Entry 8ZB2 (X-ray diffraction, 2.69 A resolution); this record covers chains A and B.

[Chain A (and B)]
Protein: FAD-binding protein
Organism: Burkholderiales bacterium
Notes: chain B of this document is another copy of the same molecule, construct and numbering; everything in this record applies to it too
Reference sequence: A0A3S0DJC5 (A0A3S0DJC5_9BURK); residue numbers follow UniProt; this construct covers 2-507
Sequence (506 residues; row label = number of the first residue in the row):
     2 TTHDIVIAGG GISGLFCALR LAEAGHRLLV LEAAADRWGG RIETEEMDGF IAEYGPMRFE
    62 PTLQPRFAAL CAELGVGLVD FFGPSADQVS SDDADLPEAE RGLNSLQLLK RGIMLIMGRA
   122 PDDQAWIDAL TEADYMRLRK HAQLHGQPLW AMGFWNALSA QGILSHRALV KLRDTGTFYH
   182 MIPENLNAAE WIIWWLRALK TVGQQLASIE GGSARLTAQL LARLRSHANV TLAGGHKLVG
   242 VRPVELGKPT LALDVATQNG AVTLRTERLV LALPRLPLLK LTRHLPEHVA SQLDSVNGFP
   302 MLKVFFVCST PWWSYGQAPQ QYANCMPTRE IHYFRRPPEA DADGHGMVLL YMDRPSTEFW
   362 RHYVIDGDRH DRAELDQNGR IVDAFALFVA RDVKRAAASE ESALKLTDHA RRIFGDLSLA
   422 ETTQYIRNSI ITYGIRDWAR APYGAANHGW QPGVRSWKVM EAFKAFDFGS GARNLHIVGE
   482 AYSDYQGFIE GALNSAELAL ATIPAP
Not modelled in the structure: 88-100, 167-171 (chain B: 88-100, 167-171, 324)
Small-molecule neighbours: FAD (flavin-adenine dinucleotide): A9, G10, G11, G12, I13, S14, G15, L32, E33, A34, G40, G41, R42, I43, Y55, G56, P57, R59, F60, Q65, H237, K238, L239, A273, L274, P275, P278, M302, K304, Y352, W439, P443, Y444, A447, N448, G480, E481, G488, F489, I490, A493

[Interface between chain A and chain B]
Pairs across the interface - 48 pairs, chain A then chain B:
  Q148(A) with R381(B), hydrogen bond
  W156(A) with P328(B), hydrophobic; P356(B); F360(B), hydrophobic
  N157(A) with F360(B), hydrogen bond (side chain-backbone); Y364(B), hydrogen bond
  S160(A) with F360(B); L388(B); F389(B)
  L165(A) with R392(B), hydrogen bond (backbone-side chain)
  S166(A) with R392(B)
  K172(A) with N325(B), hydrogen bond (side chain-backbone); C326(B), hydrogen bond (side chain-backbone); F389(B)
  P184(A) with P356(B), hydrophobic; E359(B)
  N186(A) with E359(B), hydrogen bond (side chain-backbone); F360(B); H363(B)
  R284(A) with R284(B)
  N325(A) with K172(B), hydrogen bond (backbone-side chain)
  C326(A) with K172(B)
  M327(A) with K172(B)
  P328(A) with W156(B), hydrophobic; K172(B)
  R355(A) with R355(B)
  P356(A) with W156(B); P184(B), hydrophobic
  E359(A) with P184(B); N186(B), hydrogen bond (backbone-side chain)
  F360(A) with W156(B), hydrophobic; N157(B), hydrogen bond (backbone-side chain); N186(B)
  R362(A) with Q452(B)
  H363(A) with N186(B); P453(B)
  Y364(A) with N157(B), hydrogen bond
  R381(A) with H146(B); Q148(B)
  L388(A) with S160(B); A161(B); Q162(B)
  F389(A) with S160(B); K172(B)
  R392(A) with L165(B); S166(B)
  Q452(A) with R362(B)
  P453(A) with H363(B)
Other interface residues (no listed pair), chain A (29 interface residues in all): E185, S357
Other interface residues (no listed pair), chain B (31 interface residues in all): M327, S357

[Summary]
Chain A and chain B form an interface of 29 and 31 residues respectively, with 11 hydrogen bonds. Polar
contacts include Q148(A)-R381(B), N157(A)-F360(B) and N157(A)-Y364(B). Ligands of chain A: flavin-adenine
dinucleotide.
Both chains are FAD-binding protein (Burkholderiales bacterium). Entry 8ZB2 (L-Methionine oxidase from
Burkholderiales bacterium) was determined by X-ray diffraction (same publication as 8ZF8).
